Entry 8JIB (X-ray diffraction, 3.15 A resolution); this record covers chains G and L of the 12 polymer chains in the assembly.

Chain G (and L):
Name: TK receptor
From: Aedes aegypti
Notes: chain L of this document is another copy of the same molecule, construct and numbering; everything in this record applies to it too
UniProtKB: Q16G28 (Q16G28_AEDAE); residue numbers follow UniProt; this construct covers 1-681
Chain sequence (681 residues; row label = number of the first residue in the row):
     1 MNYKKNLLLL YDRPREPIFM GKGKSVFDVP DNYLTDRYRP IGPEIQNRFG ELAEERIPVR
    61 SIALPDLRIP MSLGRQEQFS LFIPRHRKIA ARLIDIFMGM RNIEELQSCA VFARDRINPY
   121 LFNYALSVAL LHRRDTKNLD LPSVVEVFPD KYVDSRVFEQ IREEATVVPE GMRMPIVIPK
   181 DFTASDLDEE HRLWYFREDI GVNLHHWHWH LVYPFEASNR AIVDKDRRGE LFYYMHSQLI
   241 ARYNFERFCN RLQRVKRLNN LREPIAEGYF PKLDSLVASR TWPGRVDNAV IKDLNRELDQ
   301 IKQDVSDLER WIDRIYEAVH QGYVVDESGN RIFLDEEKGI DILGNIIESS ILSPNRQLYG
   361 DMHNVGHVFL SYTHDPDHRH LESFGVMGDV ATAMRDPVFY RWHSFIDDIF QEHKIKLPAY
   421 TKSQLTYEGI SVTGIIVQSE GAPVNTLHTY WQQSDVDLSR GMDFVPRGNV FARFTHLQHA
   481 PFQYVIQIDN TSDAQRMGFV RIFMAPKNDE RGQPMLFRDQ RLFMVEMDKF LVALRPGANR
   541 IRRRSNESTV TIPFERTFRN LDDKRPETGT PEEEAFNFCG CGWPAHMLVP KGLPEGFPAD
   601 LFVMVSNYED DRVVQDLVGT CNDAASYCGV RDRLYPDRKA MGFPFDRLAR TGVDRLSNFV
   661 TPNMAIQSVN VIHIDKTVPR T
Not modelled in the structure: 560-578, 624-626
Metal / ion sites: Cu ion site 1: His206, His210, His236; Cu ion site 2: His363, His367, His403

Interface between chain G and chain L:
Pairs across the interface (15):
  Asp293(G) - Asn259(L)  hydrogen bond
  Glu297(G) - Arg518(L)
  Glu297(G) - Asp519(L)
  Gln300(G) - Arg518(L)
  Lys302(G) - Arg257(L)
  Asp304(G) - Arg257(L)  salt bridge
  Asp304(G) - Asn259(L)  hydrogen bond
  Arg310(G) - Asp313(L)  salt bridge
  Arg310(G) - Tyr316(L)
  Arg314(G) - Tyr316(L)
  Arg314(G) - Glu317(L)
  Arg314(G) - His320(L)  hydrogen bond
  Gln357(G) - His320(L)
  Gln357(G) - Lys416(L)
  His378(G) - Arg511(L)
Also at the interface, not in a pair above, chain G (13 interface residues in all): Arg68, Arg262, Leu298, Gly329
Also at the interface, not in a pair above, chain L (17 interface residues in all): Arg254, Asn260, Arg331, Asp408, Glu412, Asp509, Arg655

In short:
13 residues of chain G and 17 residues of chain L are in contact; the contacts include 3 hydrogen bonds and 2
salt bridges. Polar contacts include Asp304(G)-Arg257(L), Arg310(G)-Asp313(L) and Asp293(G)-Asn259(L).
His206(G), His210(G) and His236(G) form the Cu ion site 1.
Both chains are TK receptor (Aedes aegypti). Entry 8JIB (Crystal Structure of Prophenoloxidase PPO6 from Aedes
aegypti) was determined by X-ray diffraction together with 8JI8 from the same study.
